PDB entry 8UKU | X-ray diffraction, 3.60 A resolution | chains A and H of the 13 polymer chains in the assembly

# Chain A
Name: DNA-directed RNA polymerase II subunit RPB1
From: Saccharomyces cerevisiae S288C
Notes: EC 2.7.7.6
Reference sequence: P04050 (RPB1_YEAST); residues 1-1733 here = UniProt positions 1-1733
Chain sequence (1733 residues; numbered 1 to 1733; the number before each row is that of its first residue):
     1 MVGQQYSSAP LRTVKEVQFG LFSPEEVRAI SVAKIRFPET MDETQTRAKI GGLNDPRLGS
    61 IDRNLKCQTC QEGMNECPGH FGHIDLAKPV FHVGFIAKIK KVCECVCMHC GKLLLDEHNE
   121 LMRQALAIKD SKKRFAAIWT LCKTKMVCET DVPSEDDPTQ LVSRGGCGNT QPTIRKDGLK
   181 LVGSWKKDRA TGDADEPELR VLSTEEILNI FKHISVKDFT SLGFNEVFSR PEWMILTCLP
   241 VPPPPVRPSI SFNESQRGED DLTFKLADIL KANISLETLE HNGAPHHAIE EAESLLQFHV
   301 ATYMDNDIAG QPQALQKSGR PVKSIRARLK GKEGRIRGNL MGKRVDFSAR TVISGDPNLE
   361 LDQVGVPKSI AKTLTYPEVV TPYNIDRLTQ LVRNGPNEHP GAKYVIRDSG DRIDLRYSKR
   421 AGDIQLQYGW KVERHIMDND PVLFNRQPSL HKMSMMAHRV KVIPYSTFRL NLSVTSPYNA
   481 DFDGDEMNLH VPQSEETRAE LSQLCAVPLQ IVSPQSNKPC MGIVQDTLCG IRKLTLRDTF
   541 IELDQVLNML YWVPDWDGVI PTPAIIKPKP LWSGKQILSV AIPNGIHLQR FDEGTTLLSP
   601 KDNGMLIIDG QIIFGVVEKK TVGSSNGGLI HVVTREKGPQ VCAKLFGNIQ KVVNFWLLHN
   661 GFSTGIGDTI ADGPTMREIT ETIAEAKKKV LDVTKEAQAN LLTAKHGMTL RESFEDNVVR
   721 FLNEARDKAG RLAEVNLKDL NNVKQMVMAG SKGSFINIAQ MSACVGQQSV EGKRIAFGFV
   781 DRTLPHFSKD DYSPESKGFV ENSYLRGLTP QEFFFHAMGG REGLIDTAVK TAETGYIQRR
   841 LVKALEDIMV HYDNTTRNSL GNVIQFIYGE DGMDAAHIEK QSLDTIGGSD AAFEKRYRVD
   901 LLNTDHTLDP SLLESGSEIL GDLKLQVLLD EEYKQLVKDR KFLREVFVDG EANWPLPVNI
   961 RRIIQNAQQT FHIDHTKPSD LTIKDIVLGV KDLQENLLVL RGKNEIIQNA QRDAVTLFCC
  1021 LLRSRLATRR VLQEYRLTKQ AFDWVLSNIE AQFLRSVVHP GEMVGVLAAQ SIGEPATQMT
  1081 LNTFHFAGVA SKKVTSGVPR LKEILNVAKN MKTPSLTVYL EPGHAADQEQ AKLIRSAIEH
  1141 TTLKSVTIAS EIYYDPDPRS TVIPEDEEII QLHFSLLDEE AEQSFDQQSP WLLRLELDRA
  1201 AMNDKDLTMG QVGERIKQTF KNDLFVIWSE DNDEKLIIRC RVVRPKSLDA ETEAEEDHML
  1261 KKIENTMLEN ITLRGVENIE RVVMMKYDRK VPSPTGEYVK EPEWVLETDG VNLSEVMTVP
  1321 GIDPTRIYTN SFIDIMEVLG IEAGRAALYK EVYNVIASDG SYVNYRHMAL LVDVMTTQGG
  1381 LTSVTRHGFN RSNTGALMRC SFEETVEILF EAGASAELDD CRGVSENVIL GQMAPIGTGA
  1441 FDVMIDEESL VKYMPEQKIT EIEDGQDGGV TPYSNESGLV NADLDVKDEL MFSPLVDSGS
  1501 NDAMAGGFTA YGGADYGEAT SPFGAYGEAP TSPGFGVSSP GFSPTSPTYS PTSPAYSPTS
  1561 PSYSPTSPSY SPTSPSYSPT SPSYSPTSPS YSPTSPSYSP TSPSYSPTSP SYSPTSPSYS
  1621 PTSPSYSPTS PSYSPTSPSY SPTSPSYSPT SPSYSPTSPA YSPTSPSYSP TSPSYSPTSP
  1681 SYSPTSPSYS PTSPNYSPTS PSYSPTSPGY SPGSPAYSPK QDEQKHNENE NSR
Unresolved in the structure: 1-2, 154-160, 187-198, 250-256, 1082-1091, 1177-1187, 1244-1256, 1447-1733
Ion coordination: Zn2+ site 1: Cys67, Cys70, Cys77, His80; Zn2+ site 2: Cys107, Cys110, Cys148, Cys167; Mg2+: Asp483, Asp485 (shared with 2 residues of chain R)
Curated features (UniProtKB/Swiss-Prot):
  - region: Pro248 to Asp260 (Lid loop), Asn306 to Lys323 (Rudder loop), Pro810 to Glu822 (Bridging helix)
  - binding site (Zn(2+)): Cys67, Cys70, Cys77, His80, Cys107, Cys110, Cys148, Cys167
  - binding site (Mg(2+)): Asp481, Asp483, Asp485
  - modified residue: Thr1471 (Phosphothreonine)
  - cross-link (Glycyl lysine isopeptide (Lys-Gly)): Lys695 (interchain with G-Cter in ubiquitin), Lys1246 (interchain with G-Cter in ubiquitin), Lys1350 (interchain with G-Cter in ubiquitin)
  - natural variant: Ser1653 to Pro1659 (deletion: In strain: A364A)
  - mutagenesis: Lys1246 (K1246R: Impairs ubiquitination during transcription stress)

# Chain H
Name: DNA-directed RNA polymerases I, II, and III subunit RPABC3
From: Saccharomyces cerevisiae S288C
Reference sequence: P20436 (RPAB3_YEAST); numbering as in UniProt (aligned over 1-146)
Chain sequence (146 residues; each row starts with the number of its first residue):
     1 MSNTLFDDIF QVSEVDPGRY NKVCRIEAAS TTQDQCKLTL DINVELFPVA AQDSLTVTIA
    61 SSLNLEDTPA NDSSATRSWR PPQAGDRSLA DDYDYVMYGT AYKFEEVSKD LIAVYYSFGG
   121 LLMRLEGNYR NLNNLKQENA YLLIRR
Unresolved in the structure: 1, 64-75
Curated features (UniProtKB/Swiss-Prot):
  - region: Asp16 to Thr39 (Non-specific ssDNA binding)
  - modified residue: Ser2 (N-acetylserine), Thr68 (Phosphothreonine)

# How chain A and chain H interact
Pairs across the interface (62):
  Arg537(A) - Tyr20(H)
  Arg537(A) - Val23(H)
  Arg537(A) - Arg25(H)
  Arg537(A) - Asp41(H)  salt bridge
  Arg537(A) - Gly120(H)  hydrogen bond (side chain-backbone)
  Arg537(A) - Leu121(H)
  Arg537(A) - Leu122(H)
  Asp538(A) - Tyr20(H)
  Asp538(A) - Asn21(H)  hydrogen bond (side chain-backbone)
  Asp538(A) - Lys22(H)  hydrogen bond (side chain-backbone)
  Asp538(A) - Val23(H)  hydrogen bond (side chain-backbone)
  Phe540(A) - Asn43(H)
  Leu543(A) - Trp79(H)  hydrophobic
  Val559(A) - Thr76(H)
  Val559(A) - Arg77(H)
  Val559(A) - Ser78(H)
  Ile560(A) - Ser78(H)
  Ile560(A) - Trp79(H)  hydrogen bond (backbone-backbone)
  Pro561(A) - Trp79(H)
  Thr562(A) - Tyr98(H)
  Thr562(A) - Tyr141(H)
  Pro563(A) - Trp79(H)
  Pro563(A) - Tyr98(H)
  Ala564(A) - Met97(H)
  Ala564(A) - Tyr98(H)  hydrogen bond (backbone-backbone)
  Ile565(A) - Leu46(H)  hydrophobic
  Ile565(A) - Tyr95(H)
  Ile565(A) - Val96(H)
  Ile565(A) - Met97(H)  hydrophobic
  Ile566(A) - Val96(H)  hydrogen bond (backbone-backbone)
  Ile566(A) - Met97(H)  hydrophobic
  Ile566(A) - Tyr98(H)
  Lys567(A) - Leu89(H)
  Lys567(A) - Asp91(H)  salt bridge
  Lys567(A) - Asp92(H)
  Lys567(A) - Tyr93(H)  hydrogen bond (side chain-backbone)
  Lys567(A) - Asp94(H)
  Lys567(A) - Val96(H)
  Pro568(A) - Asp94(H)
  Pro570(A) - Trp79(H)  hydrophobic
  Leu571(A) - Leu46(H)  hydrophobic
  Trp572(A) - Trp79(H)  hydrophobic
  Ser573(A) - Gly119(H)  hydrogen bond (side chain-backbone)
  Lys575(A) - Gly119(H)
  Lys575(A) - Gly120(H)
  Leu597(A) - Tyr102(H)  hydrogen bond (backbone-side chain)
  Leu597(A) - Tyr115(H)  hydrophobic
  Leu597(A) - Leu122(H)
  Leu598(A) - Arg25(H)  hydrogen bond (backbone-side chain)
  Leu598(A) - Thr39(H)
  Leu598(A) - Tyr102(H)
  Leu598(A) - Leu122(H)
  Leu598(A) - Arg124(H)
  Ser599(A) - Arg25(H)
  Pro600(A) - Arg25(H)
  Asp602(A) - Tyr20(H)  hydrogen bond
  Ile613(A) - Tyr102(H)  hydrophobic
  Ile613(A) - Ser117(H)  hydrogen bond (backbone-side chain)
  Ile613(A) - Gly120(H)
  Phe614(A) - Leu122(H)  hydrophobic
  Val616(A) - Tyr20(H)
  Asp739(A) - Arg19(H)  salt bridge
Also at the interface, not in a pair above, chain A (33 interface residues in all): Leu536, Gly558, Lys601, Leu606, Met748
Also at the interface, not in a pair above, chain H (33 interface residues in all): Met123

# Summary
The chain A/chain H interface involves 33 residues from each chain; the contacts include 13 hydrogen bonds and
3 salt bridges. Polar contacts include Arg537(A)-Asp41(H), Lys567(A)-Asp91(H) and Asp739(A)-Arg19(H). Curated
annotation (UniProt) lists 8 Zn2+-binding residues, 3 Mg2+-binding residues and one mutagenesis site on chain
A.
Chain A is DNA-directed RNA polymerase II subunit RPB1 and chain H is DNA-directed RNA polymerases I, II, and
III subunit RPABC3, both from Saccharomyces cerevisiae S288C; the structure, RNA polymerase II elongation
complex with Fapy-dG lesion with CMP added, was determined by X-ray diffraction, deposited together with 8UKQ,
8UKR, 8UKS and 8UKT.
